3N9N - chains A and C of the 3 polymer chains in the assembly; structure by X-ray diffraction, 2.30 A resolution.

[Chain A]
Protein: Putative uncharacterized protein
Organism: Caenorhabditis elegans
Notes: EC 1.14.11.27; fragment: PHD domain
Reference sequence: Q9GYI0 (Q9GYI0_CAEEL); residues 188-711 here correspond to UniProt positions 201-724 (UniProt number = residue number + 13)
Sequence (528 residues; row label = number of the first residue in the row):
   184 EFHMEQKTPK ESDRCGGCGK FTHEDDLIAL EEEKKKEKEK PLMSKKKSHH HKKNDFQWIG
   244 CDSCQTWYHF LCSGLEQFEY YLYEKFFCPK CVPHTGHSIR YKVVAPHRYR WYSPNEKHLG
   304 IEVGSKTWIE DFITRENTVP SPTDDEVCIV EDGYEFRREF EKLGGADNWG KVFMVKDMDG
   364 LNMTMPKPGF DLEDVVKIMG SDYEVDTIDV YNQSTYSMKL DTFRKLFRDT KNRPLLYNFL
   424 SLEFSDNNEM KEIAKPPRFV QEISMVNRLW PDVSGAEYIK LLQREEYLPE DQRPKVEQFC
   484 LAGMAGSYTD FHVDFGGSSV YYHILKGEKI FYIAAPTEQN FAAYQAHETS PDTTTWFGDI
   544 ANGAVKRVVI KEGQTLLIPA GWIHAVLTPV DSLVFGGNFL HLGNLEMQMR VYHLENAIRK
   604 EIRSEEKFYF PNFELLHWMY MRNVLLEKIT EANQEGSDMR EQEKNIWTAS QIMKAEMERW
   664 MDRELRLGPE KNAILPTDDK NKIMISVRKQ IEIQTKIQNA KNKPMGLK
Not modelled in the structure: 184-191, 209-234, 705-711
Construct notes: expression tag (184-187)
Ion coordination: Zn2+ site 1: C198, C201, H252, C255; Zn2+ site 2: C244, C247, C271, C274; Fe2+: H495, D497, H567 (together with N-oxalylglycine)
Ligand contacts: N-oxalylglycine (OGA): N421, L423, L484, T492, H495, D497, V503, Y505, K512, H567, V569, T571
Swiss-Prot annotation at these positions:
  - zinc finger: S195 to H277 (PHD-type)
  - binding site (substrate): T492 to D497, Y505, K512, H567
  - binding site (Fe cation): H495, D497, H567
What the authors report for this chain:
  - mutagenesis - D196A, W241A, G243E, D245A, Q248A, W250A: abolished binding to Histone H3 peptide (chain C)
  - Fe2+ coordination: H495, D497, H567
  - binding site for N-oxalylglycine: N421, T492, Y505
  - mutagenesis - D389A, Q396A, T398A, F482A, D497A, Y505A, E531I, N581A: decreased catalytic activity
  - mutagenesis - S424A, E609A/K610A/F611A: abolished catalytic activity
  - specificity-determining residues: T398, E531 (by similarity / conservation)
  - specificity-determining residues: D389, E609

[Chain C]
Protein: Histone H3 peptide
Notes: fragment: JMJC domain
Reference sequence: P08898 (H3_CAEEL); residues 1-32 here correspond to UniProt positions 2-33 (UniProt number = residue number + 1)
Sequence (32 residues; each row starts with the number of its first residue):
     1 ARTKQTARKS TGGKAPRKQL ATKAARKSAP AS
Not modelled in the structure: 1-4, 15-32
Modified / non-standard residues: K4 (N-trimethyllysine; M3L); K9 (n-dimethyl-lysine; MLY)
Swiss-Prot annotation at these positions:
  - modified residue: K4 (N6,N6,N6-trimethyllysine), K9 (N6,N6,N6-trimethyllysine), S10 (Phosphoserine), K14 (N6-acetyllysine), K23 (N6-acetyllysine), K27 (N6,N6,N6-trimethyllysine), S28 (Phosphoserine)

[Chain A / chain C interface]
Pairs across the interface (39):
  Y292(A) - Q5(C)
  D389(A) - S10(C)  hydrogen bond
  I391(A) - A7(C)  hydrophobic
  I391(A) - R8(C)
  N395(A) - Q5(C)  hydrogen bond (backbone-side chain)
  Q396(A) - Q5(C)  hydrogen bond (backbone-side chain)
  Q396(A) - T6(C)  hydrogen bond (backbone-backbone)
  Q396(A) - A7(C)
  S397(A) - Q5(C)  hydrogen bond
  S397(A) - T6(C)
  T398(A) - T6(C)  hydrogen bond (side chain-backbone)
  L423(A) - K9(C)
  S424(A) - K9(C)
  S424(A) - S10(C)  hydrogen bond (side chain-backbone)
  D474(A) - K14(C)
  K478(A) - T11(C)
  K478(A) - K14(C)
  V479(A) - T11(C)
  F482(A) - K9(C)
  L484(A) - K9(C)
  T492(A) - A7(C)
  F494(A) - R8(C)
  H495(A) - R8(C)
  D497(A) - K9(C)
  F498(A) - K9(C)
  F498(A) - T11(C)
  Y527(A) - R8(C)
  E531(A) - R8(C)  salt bridge
  N581(A) - K9(C)
  K610(A) - S10(C)
  K610(A) - T11(C)  hydrogen bond (backbone-backbone)
  K610(A) - G12(C)
  F611(A) - T6(C)
  F611(A) - R8(C)
  F611(A) - K9(C)
  F611(A) - S10(C)
  P614(A) - T11(C)
  P614(A) - G13(C)
  N615(A) - G13(C)
Also at the interface, not in a pair above, chain A (30 interface residues in all): V503, G580, E608, Y612
Interface features reported in the paper:
  - residue pairs: D389(A)-S10(C) (hydrogen bond), S424(A)-S10(C) (hydrogen bond), F482(A)-K9(C) (hydrophobic contact), D497(A)-K9(C), F498(A)-K9(C) (hydrophobic contact), E531(A)-R8(C) (hydrogen bond), N581(A)-K9(C) (hydrogen bond), K610(A)-K9(C), F611(A)-K9(C)
  - interface residues, chain A: D389(A), E531(A)

[Overview]
30 residues of chain A face 10 of chain C across their interface; the contacts include 8 hydrogen bonds and 1
salt bridge. Polar contacts include E531(A)-R8(C), D389(A)-S10(C) and N395(A)-Q5(C). The authors report
hydrogen bonds between D389(A) and S10(C), S424(A) and S10(C) and E531(A) and R8(C) among others; hydrophobic
contacts between F482(A) and K9(C) and F498(A) and K9(C); contacts between D497(A) and K9(C), K610(A) and
K9(C) and F611(A) and K9(C). From the paper: a binding site for N-oxalylglycine at N421(A), T492(A) and
Y505(A); D389A, Q396A and T398A of chain A, among others, reduce catalytic activity; 16 substitutions were
tested in all.
Here chain A is Putative uncharacterized protein (Caenorhabditis elegans) and chain C is Histone H3 peptide.
Entry 3N9N (ceKDM7A from C.elegans, complex with H3K4me3K9me2 peptide and NOG) was determined by X-ray
diffraction, deposited together with 3N9L, 3N9M, 3N9O, 3N9P and 3N9Q.
